PDB entry 4UDO | X-ray diffraction, 2.22 A resolution | chain A

# Chain A
Molecule: Periplasmic solute binding protein
Source organism: Candidatus liberibacter asiaticus
Reference sequence: C6XF58 (C6XF58_LIBAP); residues 1-275 here correspond to UniProt positions 20-294 (UniProt number = residue number + 19)
Amino-acid sequence (275 residues; each row starts with the number of its first residue):
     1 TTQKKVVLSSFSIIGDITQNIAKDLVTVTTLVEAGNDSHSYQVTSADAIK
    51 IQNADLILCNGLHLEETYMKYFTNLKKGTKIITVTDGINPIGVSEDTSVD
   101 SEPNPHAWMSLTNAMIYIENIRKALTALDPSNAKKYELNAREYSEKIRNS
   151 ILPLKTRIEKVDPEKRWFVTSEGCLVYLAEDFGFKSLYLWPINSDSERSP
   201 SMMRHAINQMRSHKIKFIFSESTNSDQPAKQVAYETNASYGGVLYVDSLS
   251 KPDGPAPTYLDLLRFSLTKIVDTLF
Disordered / not traced: 1-3, 97-99, 195-197
Metal / ion sites: Mn2+: H39, H106, E172, D247

# Overview
The Mn2+ site is built by H39, H106, E172 and D247.
Chain A is Periplasmic solute binding protein (Candidatus liberibacter asiaticus); the structure, structure of
Mn-bound periplasmic metal binding protein from candidatus liberibacter asiaticus, was determined by X-ray
diffraction (same publication as 4UDN and 4CL2).
